PDB entry 3I4D | X-ray diffraction, 2.01 A resolution | chains L and H of the 3 polymer chains in the assembly

Chain L:
Name: Reaction center protein L chain
Source organism: Rhodobacter sphaeroides
UniProt: P0C0Y8 (RCEL_RHOSH); residues 1-281 here correspond to UniProt positions 2-282 (UniProt number = residue number + 1)
Chain sequence (281 residues; row label = number of the first residue in the row):
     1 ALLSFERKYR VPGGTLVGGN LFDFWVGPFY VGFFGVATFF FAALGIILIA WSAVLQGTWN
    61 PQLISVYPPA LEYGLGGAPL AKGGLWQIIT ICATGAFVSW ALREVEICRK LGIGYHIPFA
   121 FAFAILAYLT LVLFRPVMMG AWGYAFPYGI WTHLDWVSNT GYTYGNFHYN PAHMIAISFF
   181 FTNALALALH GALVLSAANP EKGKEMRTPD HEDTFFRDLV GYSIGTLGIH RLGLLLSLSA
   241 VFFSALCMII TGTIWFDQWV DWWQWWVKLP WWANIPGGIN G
Ion coordination: Fe ion: H190, H230 (shared with 3 residues of chain M)
Residues lining bound ligands:
  - bacteriochlorophyll a (BCL), molecule 1: I46, I49, F97, Y128, L131, F146, I150, W151, H153, L154, W156, V157
  - bacteriochlorophyll a (BCL), molecule 2: F97, F121, A124, I125, A127, Y128, L131, W156, V157, S158, T160, G161, Y162, N166, F167, H168, H173, A176, I177, F180, F181, V241, S244, A245, C247, M248
  - bacteriochlorophyll a (BCL), molecule 3: V157, Y162, H168, F181
  - bacteriochlorophyll a (BCL), molecule 4: H168, M174, I177, S178, F181, T182, L185
  - bacteriopheophytin a (BPH), molecule 1: T38, F41, A42, G45, I49, I89, C92, A93, A96, F97, W100, E104, I117, A120, F121, F123, A124, Y128, F146, Y148, G149, I150, H153, F180, S237, L238, V241
  - bacteriopheophytin a (BPH), molecule 2: F181, A184, L185, A188, L189, F216, L219, V220
  - 1,4-diethylene dioxide (DIO): P171, I250, I254, W255, W259, W262
  - (2R,3S)-heptane-1,2,3-triol (HT3): T58, N60, L63
  - heptane-1,2,3-triol (HTO): I46, I49, A50, W59, I64
  - ubiquinone-10 (U10), molecule 1: V26, F29, Y30, V31, G35, V36, T38, F39, A42, A43, I46, I47, A50, W59, W100, R103
  - ubiquinone-10 (U10), molecule 2: M174, I175, S178, F179, T182, L185, A186, L189, H190, L193, V194, E212, D213, F216, Y222, S223, I224, G225, T226, I229, L232
  - ubiquinone-1 (UQ1): W263, W265, W266

Chain H:
Name: Reaction center protein H chain
Source organism: Rhodobacter sphaeroides
UniProt: P0C0Y7 (RCEH_RHOSH); residues 1-260 here = UniProt positions 1-260
Chain sequence (260 residues; row label = number of the first residue in the row):
     1 MVGVTAFGNF DLASLAIYSF WIFLAGLIYY LQTENMREGY PLENEDGTPA ANQGPFPLPK
    61 PKTFILPHGR GTLTVPGPES EDRPIALART AVSEGFPHAP TGDPMKDGVG PASWVARRDL
   121 PELDGHGHNK IKPMKAAAGF HVSAGKNPIG LPVRGCDLEI AGKVVDIWVD IPEQMARFLE
   181 VELKDGSTRL LPMQMVKVQS NRVHVNALSS DLFAGIPTIK SPTEVTLLEE DKICGYVAGG
   241 LMYAAPKRKS VVAAMLAEYA
Unresolved in the structure: 1-9, 249-260
Ion coordination: K+: M134, A137, F140
Residues lining bound ligands: heptane-1,2,3-triol (HTO): I160, A161, G162, K163, E182, L183, K184

Chain L / chain H interface:
Contacting residue pairs (71; chain L residue first):
  A1(L) with L42(H), hydrophobic; E43(H); A50(H), hydrophobic
  L2(L) with L42(H); E43(H), hydrogen bond (backbone-backbone)
  L3(L) with G39(H); Y40(H), hydrophobic; L42(H), hydrophobic
  S4(L) with G39(H), hydrogen bond (backbone-backbone); E43(H); E79(H); E81(H)
  F5(L) with G39(H); E81(H)
  R7(L) with E45(H); L87(H); A88(H); R89(H); H98(H), hydrogen bond
  K8(L) with E81(H), salt bridge; R83(H); I85(H); L87(H); V109(H); G110(H), hydrogen bond (backbone-backbone); S113(H); W114(H)
  Y9(L) with G110(H); S113(H); V115(H)
  R10(L) with P97(H); H98(H), hydrogen bond (backbone-backbone)
  V11(L) with L87(H), hydrophobic; P97(H); H98(H); G110(H); P111(H); Y243(H)
  P12(L) with P97(H); H98(H); M242(H)
  G13(L) with M242(H)
  G14(L) with M242(H)
  D23(L) with P97(H)
  F24(L) with G95(H); F96(H), hydrophobic
  W25(L) with G95(H), hydrogen bond (backbone-backbone); P97(H)
  R109(L) with M242(H)
  K110(L) with P111(H); M242(H)
  L111(L) with P111(H)
  G112(L) with P111(H); A238(H)
  A198(L) with F64(H)
  N199(L) with K62(H), hydrogen bond
  G203(L) with I65(H)
  K204(L) with I65(H)
  E205(L) with I65(H); P67(H); H68(H)
  M206(L) with F64(H), hydrophobic; I65(H), hydrogen bond (backbone-backbone); L66(H), hydrophobic; P67(H)
  T208(L) with G125(H)
  P209(L) with E173(H)
  D210(L) with D124(H); G125(H), hydrogen bond (side chain-backbone); P172(H)
  T226(L) with E173(H), hydrogen bond
Interface residues without a listed pair, chain L (32 interface residues in all): D213, L227
Interface residues without a listed pair, chain H (42 interface residues in all): N52, E94, A99, P100, K130, M175

Summary:
The interface between chain L and chain H involves 32 residues on one side and 42 on the other; the contacts
include 10 hydrogen bonds and 1 salt bridge. Among the polar pairs are K8(L)-E81(H), R7(L)-H98(H) and
N199(L)-K62(H).
Here chain L is Reaction center protein L chain and chain H is Reaction center protein H chain, both from
Rhodobacter sphaeroides. Entry 3I4D (Photosynthetic reaction center from rhodobacter sphaeroides 2.4.1) was
determined by X-ray diffraction.
